PDB entry 7KHC | electron microscopy, 4.14 A resolution (low resolution: residue-level contacts below are approximate; hydrogen-bond / salt-bridge calls are withheld) | chains D and P of the 10 polymer chains in the assembly

# Chain D
Name: DNA-directed RNA polymerase subunit beta'
Source organism: Escherichia coli (strain K12)
Notes: EC 2.7.7.6
Reference sequence: P0A8T7 (RPOC_ECOLI); numbering as in UniProt (aligned over 1-1407)
Chain sequence (1407 residues; each row starts with the number of its first residue):
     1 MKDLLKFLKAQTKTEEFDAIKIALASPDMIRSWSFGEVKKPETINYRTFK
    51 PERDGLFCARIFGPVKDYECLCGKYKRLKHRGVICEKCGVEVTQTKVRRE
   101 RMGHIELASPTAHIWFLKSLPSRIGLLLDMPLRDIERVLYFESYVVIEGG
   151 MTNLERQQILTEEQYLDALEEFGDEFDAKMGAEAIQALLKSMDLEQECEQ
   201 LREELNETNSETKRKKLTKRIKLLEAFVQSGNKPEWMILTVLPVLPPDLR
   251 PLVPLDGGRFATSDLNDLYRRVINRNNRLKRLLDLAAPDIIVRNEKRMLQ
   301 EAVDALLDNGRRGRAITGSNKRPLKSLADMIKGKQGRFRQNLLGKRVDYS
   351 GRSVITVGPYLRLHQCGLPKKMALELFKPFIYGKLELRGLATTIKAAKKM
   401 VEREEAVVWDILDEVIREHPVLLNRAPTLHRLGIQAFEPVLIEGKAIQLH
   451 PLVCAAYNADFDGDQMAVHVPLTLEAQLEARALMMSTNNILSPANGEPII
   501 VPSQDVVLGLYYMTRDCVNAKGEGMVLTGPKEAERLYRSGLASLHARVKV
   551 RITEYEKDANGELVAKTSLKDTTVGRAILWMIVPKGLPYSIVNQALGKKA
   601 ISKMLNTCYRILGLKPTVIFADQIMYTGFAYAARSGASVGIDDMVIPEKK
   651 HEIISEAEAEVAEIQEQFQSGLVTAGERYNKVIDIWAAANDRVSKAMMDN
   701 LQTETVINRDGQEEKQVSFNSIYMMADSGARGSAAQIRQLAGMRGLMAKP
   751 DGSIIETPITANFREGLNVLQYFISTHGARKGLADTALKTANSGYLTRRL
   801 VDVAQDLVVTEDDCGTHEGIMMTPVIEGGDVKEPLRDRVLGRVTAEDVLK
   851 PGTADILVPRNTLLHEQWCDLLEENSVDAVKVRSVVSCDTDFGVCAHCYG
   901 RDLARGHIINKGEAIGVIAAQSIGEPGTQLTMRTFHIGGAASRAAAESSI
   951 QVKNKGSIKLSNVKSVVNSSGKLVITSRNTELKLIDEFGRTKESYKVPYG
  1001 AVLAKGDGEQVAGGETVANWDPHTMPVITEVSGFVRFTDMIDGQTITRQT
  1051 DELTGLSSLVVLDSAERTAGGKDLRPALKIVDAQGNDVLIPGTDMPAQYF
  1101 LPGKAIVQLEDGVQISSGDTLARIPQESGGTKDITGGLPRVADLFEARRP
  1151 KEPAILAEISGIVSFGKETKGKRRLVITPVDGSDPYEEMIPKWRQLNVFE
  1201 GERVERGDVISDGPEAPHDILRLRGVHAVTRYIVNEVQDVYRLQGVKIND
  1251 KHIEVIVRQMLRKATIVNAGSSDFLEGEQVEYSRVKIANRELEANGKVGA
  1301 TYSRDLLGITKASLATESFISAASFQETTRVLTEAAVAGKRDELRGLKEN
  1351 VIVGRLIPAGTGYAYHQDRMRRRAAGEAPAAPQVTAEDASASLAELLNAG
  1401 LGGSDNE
Disordered / not traced: 1-13, 932-944, 1127-1134, 1377-1407
Ion coordination: Zn2+ site 1: Cys70, Cys72, Cys85, Cys88; Mg2+: Asp462, Asp464; Zn2+ site 2: Cys814, Arg883, Cys888, Cys895, Cys898
Swiss-Prot annotation at these positions:
  - binding site (Zn(2+)): Cys70, Cys72, Cys85, Cys88, Cys814, Cys888, Cys895, Cys898
  - binding site (Mg(2+)): Asp460, Asp462, Asp464
  - modified residue: Lys983 (N6-acetyllysine)
  - mutagenesis: Gln504 (Q504P: Resistant to antibiotics salinamide A and B), Asn690 (N690D: Resistant to antibiotics salinamide A and B), Met697 (M697V: Resistant to antibiotics salinamide A and B), Ala735 (A735T: Resistant to antibiotics salinamide A and B), Arg738 (R738C/H/P/S: Resistant to antibiotics salinamide A and B), Ala748 (A748E: Resistant to antibiotics salinamide A and B), Pro758 (P758S/T: Resistant to antibiotics salinamide A and B), Phe763 (F763C: Resistant to antibiotics salinamide A and B), Ser775 (S775A: Resistant to antibiotics salinamide A and B), Ala779 (A779T/V: Resistant to antibiotics salinamide A and B), Arg780 (R780C: Resistant to antibiotics salinamide A and B), Gly782 (G782A/C: Resistant to antibiotics salinamide A and B), 1 further mutagenesis entry in UniProt
Reported in the primary citation:
  - mutagenesis - D256A: increased binding to rrnBP1 promoter

# Chain P
Molecule: 18 MER (18-nt DNA)
Source organism: Escherichia coli K-12
Sequence (18 nucleotides; each row starts with the number of its first residue):
     1 CTCGTAGAGTCCGTGTCA

# Interface between chain D and chain P
Residue-residue contacts (13; chain D residue first):
  Leu120(D) - DG15(P)
  Ser210(D) - DA6(P)
  Ser210(D) - DG7(P)
  Glu211(D) - DG7(P)
  Thr212(D) - DG7(P)
  Lys213(D) - DA6(P)
  Lys334(D) - DA18(P)
  Arg339(D) - DA18(P)
  Phe1325(D) - DC17(P)
  Gln1326(D) - DC17(P)
  Glu1327(D) - DG15(P)
  Glu1327(D) - DT16(P)
  Glu1327(D) - DC17(P)
Interface residues without a listed pair, chain D (11 interface residues in all): Lys332

# Overview
11 residues of chain D face 6 of chain P across their interface. The Zn2+ site 1 is built by Cys70(D),
Cys72(D), Cys85(D) and Cys88(D). Curated annotation (UniProt) lists 8 Zn2+-binding residues, 3 Mg2+-binding
residues and 13 mutagenesis sites on chain D. The paper reports that D256A of chain D increases binding to
rrnBP1 promoter.
Chain D is DNA-directed RNA polymerase subunit beta' (Escherichia coli (strain K12)) and chain P is 18 MER
(18-nt DNA) (Escherichia coli K-12); the structure, Escherichia coli RNA polymerase and rrnBP1 promoter closed
complex, was determined by electron microscopy, deposited together with 7KHE, 7KHB and 7KHI.
